8GAG - chains B and S of the 5 polymer chains in the assembly; structure by electron microscopy, 3.30 A resolution.

Chain B:
Molecule: Guanine nucleotide-binding protein G(I)/G(S)/G(T) subunit beta-1
From: Homo sapiens
Reference sequence: P62873 (GBB1_HUMAN); numbering as in UniProt (aligned over 3-340)
Amino-acid sequence (338 residues; row label = number of the first residue in the row):
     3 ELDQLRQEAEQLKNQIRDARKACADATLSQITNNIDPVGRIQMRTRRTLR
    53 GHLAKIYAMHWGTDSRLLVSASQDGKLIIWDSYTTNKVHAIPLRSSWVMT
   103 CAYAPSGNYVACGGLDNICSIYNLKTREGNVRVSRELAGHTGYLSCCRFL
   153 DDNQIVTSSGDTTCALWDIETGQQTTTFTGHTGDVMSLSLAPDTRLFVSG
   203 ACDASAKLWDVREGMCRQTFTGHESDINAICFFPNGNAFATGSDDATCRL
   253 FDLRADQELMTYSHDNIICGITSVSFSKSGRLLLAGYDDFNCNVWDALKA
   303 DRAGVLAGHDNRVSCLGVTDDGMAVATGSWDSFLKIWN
UniProt features mapped onto this chain:
  - modified residue: His266 (Phosphohistidine)
  - natural variant: Leu30 (L30F: In MRD42; uncertain significance), Arg52 (R52G: In MRD42), Gly64 (G64V: In MRD42), Asp76 (D76E: In MRD42; D76G: In MRD42), Gly77 (G77S: In MRD42), Lys78 (K78R: In MRD42), Ile80 (I80N: In MRD42; I80T: In MRD42), His91 (H91R: In MRD42; uncertain significance), Ala92 (A92T: In MRD42), Pro94 (P94S: In MRD42), Leu95 (L95P: In MRD42), Arg96 (R96L: In MRD42), 5 further natural variant entries in UniProt

Chain S:
Molecule: scFv16
From: Mus musculus
Notes: antibody fragment or engineered binder
Amino-acid sequence (259 residues; each row starts with the number of its first residue; note: 2 numbers in that range are skipped by the numbering (no residue carries them; nothing is unmodelled there); a row labelled like 121A-121N holds insertion residues (121A, then the next letters in order)):
     1 DVQLVESGGGLVQPGGSRKLSCSASGFAFSSFGMHWVRQAPEKGLEWVAY
    51 ISSGSGTIYYADTVKGRFTISRDDPKNTLFLQMTSLRSEDTAMYYCVRSI
   101 YYYGSSPFDFWGQGTTLTVSS
121A-121N GGGGSGGGGSGGGG
   124 SDIVMTQATSSVPVTPGESVSISCRSSKSLLHSNGNTYLYWFLQRPGQSP
   174 QLLIYRMSNLASGVPDRFSGSGSGTAFTLTISRLEAEDVGVYYCMQHLEY
   224 PLTFGAGTKLELKAAAHHHHHHHH
Disordered / not traced: 1, 121A-121N, 236-247
Cystine bridges: Cys147-Cys217

How chain B and chain S interact:
Residue-residue contacts (12; chain B residue first):
  Arg68(B) with Tyr103(S)
  Asp83(B) with Tyr103(S)
  Val90(B) with Tyr102(S), hydrophobic
  Arg129(B) with Val2(S); Arg98(S), hydrogen bond (backbone-side chain); Phe110(S)
  Glu130(B) with Val2(S); Phe27(S); Ala28(S); Phe32(S)
  Asn132(B) with Ala28(S); Ser31(S)
Interface residues without a listed pair, chain B (9 interface residues in all): Leu69, His91, Gly131
Interface residues without a listed pair, chain S (10 interface residues in all): Asp109

Summary:
Chain B and chain S form an interface of 9 and 10 residues respectively, with 1 hydrogen bond. The
hydrogen-bonded pair is Arg129(B)-Arg98(S).
Here chain B is Guanine nucleotide-binding protein G(I)/G(S)/G(T) subunit beta-1 (Homo sapiens) and chain S is
scFv16 (Mus musculus). Entry 8GAG (Cannabinoid receptor 1-Gi complex with novel ligand) was determined by
electron microscopy.
